Entry 3FO2 (X-ray diffraction, 2.18 A resolution); this record covers chains H and B of the 4 polymer chains in the assembly.

Chain H (and B):
Protein: Catalytic antibody Fab 13G5 IgG2b heavy chain chimera
Organism: Mus musculus, Homo sapiens
Notes: antibody fragment or engineered binder; chain B of this document is another copy of the same molecule, construct and numbering; everything in this record applies to it too
Chain sequence (229 residues; numbered 1 to 229; the number before each row is that of its first residue):
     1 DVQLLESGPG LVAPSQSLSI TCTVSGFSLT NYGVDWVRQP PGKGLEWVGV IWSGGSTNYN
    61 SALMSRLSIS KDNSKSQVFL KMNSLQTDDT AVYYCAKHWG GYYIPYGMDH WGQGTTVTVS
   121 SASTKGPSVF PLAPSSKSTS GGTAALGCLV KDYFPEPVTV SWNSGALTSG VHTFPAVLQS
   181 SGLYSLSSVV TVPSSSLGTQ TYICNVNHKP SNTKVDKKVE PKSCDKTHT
Not modelled in the structure: 135-141, 222-229
Disulfide bonds: Cys-22/Cys-95, Cys-148/Cys-204
Residues lining bound ligands: BZH (5-[(2-amino-1H-benzimidazol-6-yl)amino]-5-oxopentanoic acid): Asp-35, Trp-47, Val-50, Trp-52, His-98, Ile-104, Pro-105, Met-108

Interface between chain H and chain B:
Contacting residue pairs (24):
  Ala-13(H) / Ser-180(B)
  Pro-14(H) / Leu-178(B)  hydrophobic
  Pro-14(H) / Gln-179(B)
  Pro-14(H) / Ser-180(B)  hydrogen bond (backbone-backbone)
  Ser-15(H) / Leu-178(B)
  Ser-15(H) / Ser-180(B)
  Gln-16(H) / Ser-180(B)
  Lys-43(H) / Asp-88(B)  salt bridge
  Thr-87(H) / Leu-178(B)
  Asp-88(H) / Lys-43(B)  salt bridge
  Ser-121(H) / Ser-180(B)
  Ser-121(H) / Ser-181(B)  hydrogen bond (side chain-backbone)
  Ser-121(H) / Gly-182(B)
  Leu-178(H) / Pro-14(B)  hydrophobic
  Leu-178(H) / Ser-15(B)
  Leu-178(H) / Thr-87(B)
  Gln-179(H) / Pro-14(B)
  Ser-180(H) / Ala-13(B)
  Ser-180(H) / Pro-14(B)  hydrogen bond (backbone-backbone)
  Ser-180(H) / Ser-15(B)
  Ser-180(H) / Gln-16(B)
  Ser-180(H) / Ser-121(B)
  Ser-181(H) / Ser-121(B)
  Gly-182(H) / Ser-121(B)
Interface residues without a listed pair, chain H (14 interface residues in all): Pro-41
Interface residues without a listed pair, chain B (14 interface residues in all): Pro-41

Summary:
Chain H and chain B each contribute 14 residues to their interface; the contacts include 3 hydrogen bonds and
2 salt bridges. Among the polar pairs are Lys-43(H)/Asp-88(B), Ser-121(H)/Ser-181(B) and Pro-14(H)/Ser-180(B).
Chain H binds compound BZH.
Chain H and chain B are both Catalytic antibody Fab 13G5 IgG2b heavy chain chimera (Mus musculus, Homo
sapiens); the structure, Crystal structure of hapten complex of catalytic elimination antibody 13G5
(Glu(L39)Gln mutant), was determined by X-ray diffraction, deposited together with 3FO0 and 3FO1.
